4KRT - chain A; structure by X-ray diffraction, 1.92 A resolution.

== Chain A ==
Molecule: Autolytic lysozyme
Source organism: Clostridium phage phiSM101
Notes: EC 3.2.1.17
Reference sequence: Q0SPG7 (Q0SPG7_9VIRU); residue numbers follow UniProt; this construct covers 1-342
Chain sequence (353 residues; row label = number of the first residue in the row; note: 1 number in that range is skipped by the numbering (no residue carries it; nothing is unmodelled there); numbers below 1 keep their minus sign (Met-11 is residue -11)):
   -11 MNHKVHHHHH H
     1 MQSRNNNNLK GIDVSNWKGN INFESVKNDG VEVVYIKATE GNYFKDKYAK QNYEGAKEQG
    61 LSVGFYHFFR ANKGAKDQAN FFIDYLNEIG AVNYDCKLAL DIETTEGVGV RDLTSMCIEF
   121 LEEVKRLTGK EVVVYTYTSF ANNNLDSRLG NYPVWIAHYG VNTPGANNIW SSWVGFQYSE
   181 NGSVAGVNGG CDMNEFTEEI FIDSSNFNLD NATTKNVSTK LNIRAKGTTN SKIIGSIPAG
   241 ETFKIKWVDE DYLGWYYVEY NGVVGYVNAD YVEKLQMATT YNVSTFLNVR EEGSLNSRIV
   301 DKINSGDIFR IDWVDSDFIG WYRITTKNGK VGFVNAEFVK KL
Not modelled in the structure: -11 to -6
Construct notes: expression tag (-11 to -1)
Ligand contacts: malonic acid (MLA): Phe286, Leu287, Asn288, Arg290, Leu295, Trp321, Asn335, Phe338

== Summary ==
Ligands of chain A: malonic acid.
Chain A is Autolytic lysozyme (Clostridium phage phiSM101); the structure, X-ray structure of endolysin from
clostridium perfringens phage phiSM101, was determined by X-ray diffraction (same publication as 4KRU).
